Entry 1V1T (X-ray diffraction, 1.80 A resolution); this record covers chains A and T of the 4 polymer chains in the assembly.

== Chain A ==
Name: Syntenin 1
Organism: Homo sapiens
Notes: fragment: pdz tandem, residues 108-273
UniProtKB: O00560 (SDB1_HUMAN); numbering as in UniProt (aligned over 113-273)
Sequence (166 residues; numbered 108 to 273; the number before each row is that of its first residue):
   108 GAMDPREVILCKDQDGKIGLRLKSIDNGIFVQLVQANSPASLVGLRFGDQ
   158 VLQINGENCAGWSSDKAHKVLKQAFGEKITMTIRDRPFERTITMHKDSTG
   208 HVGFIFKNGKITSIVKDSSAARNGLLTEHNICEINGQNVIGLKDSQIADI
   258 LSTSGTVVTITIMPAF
Unresolved in the structure: 108-109
Ligand contacts: benzoic acid (BEZ): Thr200, Met201, His202, Ser226, Arg229, Asn230
UniProt features mapped onto this chain:
  - binding site (a 1,2-diacyl-sn-glycero-3-phospho-(1D-myo-inositol-4,5-bisphosphate)): Asn215, Lys250, Asp251
  - mutagenesis: Lys214 (K214A: Disruption of the cooperative binding of C-terminal peptides from FZD7 and phosphatidylinositol-4,5-bisphosphate ...), Asn215 (N215D: Disruption of the cooperative binding of C-terminal peptides from FZD7 and phosphatidylinositol-4,5-bisphosphate), Lys250 (K250A: Disruption of the cooperative binding of C-terminal peptides from FZD7 and phosphatidylinositol-4,5-bisphosphate ...)

== Chain T ==
Name: Tneykv peptide
Sequence (6 residues; numbered 1 to 6; the number before each row is that of its first residue):
     1 TNEYKV
Unresolved in the structure: 1

== Interface between chain A and chain T ==
Contacting residue pairs (18; chain A residue first):
  His208(A) with Val6(T)
  Val209(A) with Val6(T), hydrogen bond (backbone-backbone)
  Gly210(A) with Val6(T), hydrogen bond (backbone-backbone)
  Phe211(A) with Tyr4(T); Lys5(T); Val6(T), hydrogen bond (backbone-backbone)
  Ile212(A) with Glu3(T); Tyr4(T); Lys5(T)
  Phe213(A) with Glu3(T); Tyr4(T), hydrogen bond (backbone-backbone); Val6(T), hydrophobic
  Lys214(A) with Asn2(T)
  Val222(A) with Lys5(T)
  Asp251(A) with Asn2(T); Tyr4(T)
  Ala255(A) with Tyr4(T), hydrophobic
  Leu258(A) with Val6(T), hydrophobic
Also at the interface, not in a pair above, chain A (13 interface residues in all): Gly207, Ser252

== Overview ==
13 residues of chain A face 5 of chain T across their interface; the contacts include 4 hydrogen bonds. Among
the polar pairs are Val209(A)-Val6(T), Gly210(A)-Val6(T) and Phe211(A)-Val6(T). Ligands of chain A: benzoic
acid.
Chain A is Syntenin 1 (Homo sapiens) and chain T is Tneykv peptide; the structure, Crystal structure of the
PDZ tandem of human syntenin in complex with TNEYKV peptide, was determined by X-ray diffraction, deposited
together with 1W9E, 1W9O, 1W9Q and 1YBO.
